Entry 7Y35 (electron microscopy, 2.90 A resolution); this record covers chains B and G of the 6 polymer chains in the assembly.

[Chain B]
Molecule: Guanine nucleotide-binding protein G(I)/G(S)/G(T) subunit beta-1
From: Rattus norvegicus
UniProt: P54311 (GBB1_RAT); numbering as in UniProt (aligned over 2-340)
Sequence (380 residues; numbered -13 to 366; the number before each row is that of its first residue; numbers below 1 keep their minus sign (Met-13 is residue -13)):
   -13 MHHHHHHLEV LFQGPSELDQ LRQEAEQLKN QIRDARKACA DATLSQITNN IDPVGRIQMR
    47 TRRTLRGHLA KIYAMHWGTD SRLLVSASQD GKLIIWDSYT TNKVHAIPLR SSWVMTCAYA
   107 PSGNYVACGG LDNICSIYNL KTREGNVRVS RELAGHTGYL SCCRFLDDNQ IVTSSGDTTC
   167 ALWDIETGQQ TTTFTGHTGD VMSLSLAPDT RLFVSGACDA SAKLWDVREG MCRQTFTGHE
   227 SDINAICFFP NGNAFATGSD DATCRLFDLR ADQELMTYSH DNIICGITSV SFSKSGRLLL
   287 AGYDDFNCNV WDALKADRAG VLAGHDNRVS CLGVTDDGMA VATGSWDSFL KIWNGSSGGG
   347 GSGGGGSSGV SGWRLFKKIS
Unresolved in the structure: -13 to 2, 341-366
Sequence notes: initiating methionine (-13); expression tag (-12 to 1, 341-366)
Swiss-Prot annotation at these positions:
  - modified residue: Ser2 (N-acetylserine), His266 (Phosphohistidine)

[Chain G]
Molecule: Guanine nucleotide-binding protein G(I)/G(S)/G(O) subunit gamma-2
From: Bos taurus
UniProt: P63212 (GBG2_BOVIN); numbering as in UniProt (aligned over 2-71)
Sequence (70 residues; each row starts with the number of its first residue):
     2 ASNNTASIAQ ARKLVEQLKM EANIDRIKVS KAAADLMAYC EAHAKEDPLL TPVPASENPF
    62 REKKFFCAIL
Unresolved in the structure: 2-5, 64-71
Swiss-Prot annotation at these positions:
  - modified residue: Ala2 (N-acetylalanine), Cys68 (Cysteine methyl ester)
  - lipidation: Cys68 (S-geranylgeranyl cysteine)

[Interface between chain B and chain G]
Pairs across the interface - 79 pairs, chain B then chain G:
  Leu4(B) with Ser8(G); Ile9(G), hydrophobic; Ala12(G), hydrophobic
  Leu7(B) with Ile9(G); Ala12(G), hydrophobic; Arg13(G); Val16(G)
  Ala11(B) with Leu19(G)
  Leu14(B) with Val16(G); Leu19(G), hydrophobic; Lys20(G)
  Gln17(B) with Asn24(G)
  Ile18(B) with Leu19(G), hydrophobic; Ala23(G), hydrophobic
  Ala21(B) with Arg27(G)
  Arg22(B) with Arg27(G)
  Cys25(B) with Arg27(G); Ile28(G); Lys29(G); Val30(G), hydrogen bond (backbone-backbone)
  Ala26(B) with Val30(G), hydrophobic
  Asp27(B) with Lys29(G); Val30(G); Ser31(G), hydrogen bond
  Ala28(B) with Val30(G)
  Leu30(B) with Ala34(G), hydrophobic
  Ile33(B) with Ser31(G); Ala34(G), hydrophobic
  Ile37(B) with Met38(G), hydrophobic
  Val40(B) with Leu51(G), hydrophobic
  Met45(B) with Leu50(G), hydrophobic
  Arg48(B) with Asn59(G); Phe61(G)
  Arg49(B) with Pro60(G); Phe61(G), hydrogen bond (side chain-backbone)
  Ser84(B) with Phe61(G)
  Tyr85(B) with Pro60(G); Phe61(G), hydrophobic
  Met217(B) with Met21(G), hydrophobic
  Cys218(B) with Gln18(G), hydrogen bond (backbone-side chain)
  Arg219(B) with Glu22(G)
  Gln220(B) with Ile25(G)
  Thr221(B) with Glu22(G), hydrogen bond
  Phe235(B) with Leu37(G), hydrophobic; Tyr40(G), hydrophobic
  Pro236(B) with Tyr40(G)
  Asn237(B) with Leu37(G); Tyr40(G)
  Asp254(B) with Ala33(G); Leu37(G)
  Arg256(B) with Arg27(G); Ile28(G), hydrogen bond (backbone-backbone); Asp36(G), salt bridge
  Ala257(B) with Arg27(G); Ile28(G)
  Asp258(B) with Arg27(G), salt bridge
  Gln259(B) with Val30(G)
  Ser279(B) with Asp48(G), hydrogen bond
  Lys280(B) with Glu47(G); Asp48(G)
  Ser281(B) with Tyr40(G); Cys41(G), hydrogen bond (side chain-backbone); His44(G); Asp48(G)
  Gly282(B) with Cys41(G)
  Arg283(B) with Cys41(G); Leu51(G)
  Leu300(B) with Cys41(G), hydrophobic
  Val320(B) with Leu50(G), hydrophobic
  Asp323(B) with Pro49(G)
  Gly324(B) with Pro49(G); Leu50(G)
  Met325(B) with Pro49(G), hydrophobic; Leu50(G); Pro60(G)
  Ala326(B) with Phe61(G), hydrophobic
  Ile338(B) with Phe61(G), hydrophobic
  Asn340(B) with Asn59(G), hydrogen bond; Phe61(G)
Other interface residues (no listed pair), chain B (54 interface residues in all): Glu10, Thr34, Ile43, Ala240, Leu261, Leu284, Val327
Other interface residues (no listed pair), chain G (37 interface residues in all): Asp26, Ala45, Arg62

[Overview]
54 residues of chain B and 37 residues of chain G are in contact; the contacts include 9 hydrogen bonds and 2
salt bridges. Among the polar pairs are Arg256(B)-Asp36(G), Asp258(B)-Arg27(G) and Asp27(B)-Ser31(G).
Here chain B is Guanine nucleotide-binding protein G(I)/G(S)/G(T) subunit beta-1 (Rattus norvegicus) and chain
G is Guanine nucleotide-binding protein G(I)/G(S)/G(O) subunit gamma-2 (Bos taurus). Entry 7Y35 (Cryo-EM
structure of the Abaloparatide-bound human PTH1R-Gs complex) was determined by electron microscopy.
